Entry 6HND (X-ray diffraction, 2.23 A resolution); this record covers chains A and B.

[Chain A (and B)]
Protein: Aromatic-amino-acid:2-oxoglutarate transaminase
Organism: Candida albicans (strain SC5314 / ATCC MYA-2876)
Notes: chain B of this document is another copy of the same molecule, construct and numbering; everything in this record applies to it too
UniProt: A0A1D8PMC5 (A0A1D8PMC5_CANAL); numbering as in UniProt (aligned over 1-523)
Amino-acid sequence (529 residues; numbered 1 to 529; the number before each row is that of its first residue):
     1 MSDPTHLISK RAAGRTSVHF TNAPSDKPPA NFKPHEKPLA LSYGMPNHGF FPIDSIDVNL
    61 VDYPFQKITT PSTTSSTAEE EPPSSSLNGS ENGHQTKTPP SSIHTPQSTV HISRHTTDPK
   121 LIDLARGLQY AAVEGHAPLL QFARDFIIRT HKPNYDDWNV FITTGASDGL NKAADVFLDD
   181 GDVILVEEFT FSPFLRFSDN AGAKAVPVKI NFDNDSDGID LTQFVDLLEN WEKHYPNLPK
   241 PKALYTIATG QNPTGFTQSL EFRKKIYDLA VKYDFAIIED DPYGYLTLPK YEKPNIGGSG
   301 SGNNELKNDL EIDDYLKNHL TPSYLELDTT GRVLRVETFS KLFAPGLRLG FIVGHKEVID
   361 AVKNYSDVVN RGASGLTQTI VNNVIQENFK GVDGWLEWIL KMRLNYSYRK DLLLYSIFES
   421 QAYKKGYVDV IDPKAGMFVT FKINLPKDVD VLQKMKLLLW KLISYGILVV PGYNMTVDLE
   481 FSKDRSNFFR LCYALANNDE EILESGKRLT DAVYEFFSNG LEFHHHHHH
Not modelled in the structure: 1, 19-25, 69-104, 296-308, 525-529 (chain B: 1, 19-23, 69-103, 296-308, 525-529)
Sequence notes: expression tag (524-529)
Glycans and other covalent adducts: pyridoxal phosphate (PLP) linked to Lys-341
Bound ions: K+: Asp-213, Asp-215 (shared with Asp-213(B), Asp-215(B) of chain B)
Ligand contacts: pyridoxal phosphate (PLP): Gly-165, Ala-166, Ser-167, Leu-170, Phe-191, Tyr-245, Ile-247, Asn-252, Asp-280, Pro-282, Tyr-283, Thr-338, Ser-340, Arg-348, Phe-438
Reported in the primary citation:
  - binding site for pyridoxal phosphate: Ser-167, Lys-341
  - catalytic residues: Lys-341
  - specificity-determining residues: Arg-371 (proposed by the authors, not directly observed)

[How chain A and chain B interact]
Pairs across the interface (243):
  Thr-16(A) with Arg-196(B), hydrogen bond (backbone-side chain)
  Ser-17(A) with Arg-196(B), hydrogen bond (backbone-side chain)
  Val-18(A) with Arg-196(B)
  Asp-26(A) with Trp-460(B), hydrogen bond
  Pro-28(A) with Trp-460(B), hydrophobic
  Pro-29(A) with Trp-460(B); Phe-523(B), hydrophobic
  Asn-31(A) with Phe-523(B)
  Phe-32(A) with Trp-460(B), hydrophobic; Ile-463(B), hydrophobic; Ser-464(B); Phe-523(B), hydrophobic
  Lys-33(A) with Ser-464(B)
  His-35(A) with Ile-463(B); Ser-464(B); Tyr-465(B); Gly-466(B); Arg-508(B)
  Lys-37(A) with Arg-508(B), hydrogen bond (backbone-side chain)
  Pro-38(A) with Gly-466(B); Arg-508(B)
  Leu-39(A) with Gly-466(B), hydrogen bond (backbone-backbone); Ile-467(B); Leu-468(B), hydrogen bond (backbone-backbone); Glu-501(B); Glu-504(B); Ser-505(B); Arg-508(B)
  Ala-40(A) with Leu-468(B)
  Leu-41(A) with Ile-467(B), hydrophobic; Leu-468(B), hydrogen bond (backbone-backbone); Arg-490(B); Leu-491(B); Cys-492(B), hydrogen bond (backbone-backbone); Ser-505(B)
  Ser-42(A) with Leu-468(B), hydrogen bond (backbone-backbone); Val-469(B); Val-470(B); Arg-490(B), hydrogen bond (backbone-side chain)
  Tyr-43(A) with Leu-468(B); Cys-492(B); Leu-495(B), hydrophobic
  Gly-44(A) with Lys-341(B); Met-437(B); Phe-438(B); Arg-490(B); Cys-492(B)
  Met-45(A) with Ala-494(B); Leu-495(B)
  Pro-46(A) with Pro-345(B); Tyr-406(B); Ala-494(B)
  Asn-47(A) with Phe-65(B); Ala-494(B), hydrogen bond (backbone-backbone); Leu-495(B), hydrogen bond (side chain-backbone); Ala-496(B); Asn-497(B), hydrogen bond
  Gly-49(A) with Pro-64(B); Phe-65(B), hydrogen bond (backbone-backbone)
  Phe-50(A) with Phe-65(B), hydrophobic; Trp-398(B); Met-402(B); Asn-405(B); Tyr-406(B), hydrophobic; Arg-409(B); Ala-494(B)
  Phe-51(A) with Val-61(B); Phe-343(B); Ala-344(B), hydrophobic; Pro-345(B)
  Pro-52(A) with Leu-60(B); Val-61(B), hydrogen bond (backbone-backbone); Phe-343(B); Trp-398(B), hydrophobic
  Ile-53(A) with Val-58(B), hydrophobic; Asn-59(B); Leu-60(B), hydrophobic; Phe-343(B), hydrophobic; Ile-380(B), hydrophobic
  Asp-54(A) with Asn-59(B), hydrogen bond (backbone-backbone); Val-61(B); Ile-68(B); Gln-107(B)
  Ser-55(A) with Val-58(B); Asn-59(B), hydrogen bond
  Ile-56(A) with Ile-56(B), hydrophobic; Asp-57(B)
  Asp-57(A) with Ile-56(B); Asp-57(B), hydrogen bond (backbone-backbone); Asn-59(B), hydrogen bond
  Val-58(A) with Ile-53(B), hydrophobic; Ser-55(B)
  Asn-59(A) with Ile-53(B); Asp-54(B), hydrogen bond (backbone-backbone); Ser-55(B), hydrogen bond; Asp-57(B), hydrogen bond
  Leu-60(A) with Pro-52(B); Ile-53(B), hydrophobic
  Val-61(A) with Phe-51(B); Pro-52(B), hydrogen bond (backbone-backbone); Asp-54(B); Arg-114(B)
  Pro-64(A) with Gly-49(B)
  Phe-65(A) with Asn-47(B); Gly-49(B), hydrogen bond (backbone-backbone); Phe-50(B), hydrophobic
  Ile-68(A) with Asp-54(B)
  Gln-107(A) with Asp-54(B)
  Arg-114(A) with Val-61(B)
  Gly-127(A) with Gly-346(B)
  Leu-128(A) with Ala-344(B); Pro-345(B); Gly-346(B), hydrogen bond (backbone-backbone)
  Gln-129(A) with Pro-345(B); Gly-346(B)
  Tyr-130(A) with Ser-340(B); Lys-341(B); Pro-345(B), hydrophobic; Arg-348(B)
  Ser-167(A) with Arg-371(B), hydrogen bond
  Asp-168(A) with Val-369(B)
  Asn-171(A) with Val-368(B); Val-369(B)
  Arg-196(A) with Thr-16(B), hydrogen bond (side chain-backbone); Ser-17(B); Val-18(B); Asp-367(B), salt bridge
  Phe-197(A) with Asp-367(B); Val-368(B); Arg-371(B)
  Asn-200(A) with Val-368(B)
  Lys-341(A) with Gly-44(B); Tyr-130(B)
  Phe-343(A) with Phe-51(B); Pro-52(B); Ile-53(B), hydrophobic
  Ala-344(A) with Phe-51(B), hydrophobic; Leu-128(B)
  Pro-345(A) with Pro-46(B); Phe-51(B); Leu-128(B); Gln-129(B); Tyr-130(B), hydrophobic
  Gly-346(A) with Gly-127(B); Leu-128(B), hydrogen bond (backbone-backbone); Gln-129(B); Ser-374(B); Gly-375(B), hydrogen bond (backbone-backbone); Leu-376(B), hydrogen bond (backbone-backbone)
  Leu-347(A) with Ser-374(B), hydrogen bond (backbone-side chain)
  Arg-348(A) with Tyr-130(B); Arg-371(B); Gly-372(B); Ala-373(B); Ser-374(B)
  Tyr-365(A) with Val-369(B)
  Asp-367(A) with Phe-197(B)
  Val-368(A) with Asn-171(B); Phe-197(B); Asn-200(B)
  Val-369(A) with Asp-168(B); Asn-171(B); Val-369(B)
  Asn-370(A) with Val-369(B); Asn-370(B)
  Arg-371(A) with Ser-167(B), hydrogen bond; Phe-197(B); Arg-348(B)
  Gly-372(A) with Arg-348(B)
  Ala-373(A) with Arg-348(B)
  Ser-374(A) with Gly-346(B); Leu-347(B), hydrogen bond (side chain-backbone); Arg-348(B); Ser-374(B); Thr-377(B), hydrogen bond
  Gly-375(A) with Gly-346(B), hydrogen bond (backbone-backbone)
  Leu-376(A) with Gly-346(B), hydrogen bond (backbone-backbone); Ile-380(B), hydrophobic
  Thr-377(A) with Ser-374(B), hydrogen bond; Leu-376(B); Thr-377(B), hydrogen bond
  Ile-380(A) with Ile-53(B), hydrophobic; Leu-376(B), hydrophobic; Ile-380(B), hydrophobic
  Trp-398(A) with Phe-50(B); Pro-52(B), hydrophobic
  Met-402(A) with Phe-50(B)
  Asn-405(A) with Phe-50(B)
  Tyr-406(A) with Pro-46(B); Phe-50(B), hydrophobic
  Arg-409(A) with Phe-50(B)
  Met-437(A) with Gly-44(B)
  Phe-438(A) with Gly-44(B)
  Leu-459(A) with Pro-24(B), hydrophobic
  Trp-460(A) with Pro-24(B), hydrophobic; Asp-26(B), hydrogen bond; Pro-28(B); Pro-29(B); Phe-32(B)
  Ile-463(A) with Pro-24(B), hydrophobic; Phe-32(B), hydrophobic; His-35(B)
  Ser-464(A) with Phe-32(B); Lys-33(B); His-35(B)
  Tyr-465(A) with His-35(B)
  Gly-466(A) with His-35(B); Pro-38(B); Leu-39(B), hydrogen bond (backbone-backbone)
  Ile-467(A) with Leu-39(B); Leu-41(B), hydrophobic
  Leu-468(A) with Leu-39(B), hydrogen bond (backbone-backbone); Ala-40(B); Leu-41(B), hydrogen bond (backbone-backbone); Ser-42(B), hydrogen bond (backbone-backbone)
  Val-469(A) with Ser-42(B)
  Val-470(A) with Ser-42(B)
  Arg-490(A) with Leu-41(B); Ser-42(B), hydrogen bond (side chain-backbone)
  Leu-491(A) with Leu-41(B)
  Cys-492(A) with Leu-41(B), hydrogen bond (backbone-backbone); Ser-42(B); Tyr-43(B); Gly-44(B)
  Ala-494(A) with Met-45(B); Pro-46(B); Asn-47(B), hydrogen bond (backbone-backbone); Phe-50(B)
  Leu-495(A) with Tyr-43(B), hydrophobic; Met-45(B), hydrogen bond (backbone-backbone); Asn-47(B), hydrogen bond (backbone-side chain)
  Ala-496(A) with Asn-47(B)
  Asn-497(A) with Asn-47(B), hydrogen bond
  Glu-501(A) with Leu-39(B)
  Glu-504(A) with Leu-39(B)
  Ser-505(A) with Leu-39(B); Leu-41(B)
  Arg-508(A) with His-35(B); Lys-37(B), hydrogen bond (side chain-backbone); Leu-39(B)
  Phe-523(A) with Pro-29(B), hydrophobic; Asn-31(B); Phe-32(B), hydrophobic
Interface residues without a listed pair, chain A (109 interface residues in all): Lys-27, Pro-34, His-111, Thr-164, Pro-193, Ser-340, Asn-364, Leu-413, Leu-457, Tyr-493, His-524
Interface residues without a listed pair, chain B (106 interface residues in all): Lys-27, Pro-193, Asn-364, Tyr-365, Phe-389, Leu-413, Lys-456, Tyr-493

[Overview]
109 residues of chain A and 106 residues of chain B are in contact; the contacts include 50 hydrogen bonds and
1 salt bridge. Polar contacts include Arg-196(A)/Asp-367(B), Thr-16(A)/Arg-196(B) and Ser-17(A)/Arg-196(B).
Covalently linked pyridoxal phosphate: at Lys-341(A). From the paper: the catalytic residue Lys-341(A); a
binding site for pyridoxal phosphate at Ser-167(A) and Lys-341(A).
Chain A and chain B are both Aromatic-amino-acid:2-oxoglutarate transaminase (Candida albicans (strain SC5314
/ ATCC MYA-2876)); the structure, Crystal structure of the aromatic aminotransferase Aro9 from C. Albicans,
was determined by X-ray diffraction, deposited together with 6HNB, 6HNU and 6HNV.
